6XKY - chains K and L of the 20 polymer chains in the assembly; structure by electron microscopy, 3.20 A resolution.

Chain K (and L):
Molecule: Flagellin
Organism: Caulobacter vibrioides (strain NA1000 / CB15N)
Notes: chain L of this document is another copy of the same molecule, construct and numbering; everything in this record applies to it too
UniProtKB: A0A0H3C7K6 (A0A0H3C7K6_CAUVN); residues 1-273 here = UniProt positions 1-273
Chain sequence (273 residues; numbered 1 to 273; the number before each row is that of its first residue):
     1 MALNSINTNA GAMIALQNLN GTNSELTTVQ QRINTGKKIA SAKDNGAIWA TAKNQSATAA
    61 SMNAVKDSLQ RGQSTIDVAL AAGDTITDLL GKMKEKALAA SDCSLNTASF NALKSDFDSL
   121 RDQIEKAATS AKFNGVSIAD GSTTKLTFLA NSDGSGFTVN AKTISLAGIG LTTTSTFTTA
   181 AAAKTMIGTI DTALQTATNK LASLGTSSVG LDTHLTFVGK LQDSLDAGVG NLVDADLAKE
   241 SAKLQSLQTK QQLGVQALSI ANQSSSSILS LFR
Not modelled in the structure: 1, 273
Construct notes: conflict C103 (Thr in A0A0H3C7K6), S130 (Asn in A0A0H3C7K6)

How chain K and chain L interact:
Residue-residue contacts (42):
  L3(K) - N20(L)
  L3(K) - N23(L)  hydrogen bond (backbone-side chain)
  L3(K) - S24(L)
  N4(K) - N20(L)
  N4(K) - N23(L)
  G11(K) - N34(L)
  I14(K) - Q31(L)
  A15(K) - N34(L)
  N18(K) - T35(L)
  I48(K) - D67(L)
  T51(K) - N134(L)
  Q55(K) - F133(L)
  Q55(K) - N134(L)  hydrogen bond (side chain-backbone)
  N151(K) - S130(L)
  F157(K) - Q123(L)
  F157(K) - K126(L)
  T206(K) - D116(L)  hydrogen bond
  G210(K) - Q123(L)  hydrogen bond (backbone-side chain)
  T213(K) - Q123(L)
  H214(K) - Q123(L)
  F217(K) - T85(L)
  F217(K) - A127(L)  hydrophobic
  K220(K) - A81(L)
  K220(K) - D84(L)
  K220(K) - T85(L)
  S224(K) - A81(L)
  L225(K) - K132(L)
  G228(K) - S74(L)  hydrogen bond (backbone-side chain)
  G228(K) - F133(L)
  N231(K) - Q70(L)  hydrogen bond (side chain-backbone)
  N231(K) - Q73(L)  hydrogen bond
  N231(K) - S74(L)  hydrogen bond
  L232(K) - R71(L)
  K250(K) - T35(L)
  L253(K) - L237(L)  hydrophobic
  A257(K) - I33(L)  hydrophobic
  A257(K) - N34(L)
  I260(K) - L244(L)  hydrophobic
  Q263(K) - Q248(L)
  S267(K) - V255(L)
  S270(K) - V255(L)
  L271(K) - V255(L)  hydrophobic
Interface residues without a listed pair, chain K (35 interface residues in all): N45, N199, L221, V229, K239
Interface residues without a listed pair, chain L (38 interface residues in all): Q30, K66, V78, A82, L89, K92, A108, S115, S119, L258, S259

In short:
35 residues of chain K and 38 residues of chain L are in contact, with 8 hydrogen bonds. Among the polar pairs
are L3(K)-N23(L), Q55(K)-N134(L) and T206(K)-D116(L).
Chain K and chain L are both Flagellin (Caulobacter vibrioides (strain NA1000 / CB15N)); the structure,
Caulobacter crescentus FljK filament, straightened, was determined by electron microscopy, deposited together
with 6XL0.
